Entry 3E4E (X-ray diffraction, 2.60 A resolution); this record covers chain A.

== Chain A ==
Molecule: Cytochrome P450 2E1
Organism: Homo sapiens
Notes: EC 1.14.14.1; fragment: to 493
Reference sequence: P05181 (CP2E1_HUMAN); residue numbers follow UniProt; this construct covers 32-493
Chain sequence (476 residues; numbered 22 to 497; the number before each row is that of its first residue):
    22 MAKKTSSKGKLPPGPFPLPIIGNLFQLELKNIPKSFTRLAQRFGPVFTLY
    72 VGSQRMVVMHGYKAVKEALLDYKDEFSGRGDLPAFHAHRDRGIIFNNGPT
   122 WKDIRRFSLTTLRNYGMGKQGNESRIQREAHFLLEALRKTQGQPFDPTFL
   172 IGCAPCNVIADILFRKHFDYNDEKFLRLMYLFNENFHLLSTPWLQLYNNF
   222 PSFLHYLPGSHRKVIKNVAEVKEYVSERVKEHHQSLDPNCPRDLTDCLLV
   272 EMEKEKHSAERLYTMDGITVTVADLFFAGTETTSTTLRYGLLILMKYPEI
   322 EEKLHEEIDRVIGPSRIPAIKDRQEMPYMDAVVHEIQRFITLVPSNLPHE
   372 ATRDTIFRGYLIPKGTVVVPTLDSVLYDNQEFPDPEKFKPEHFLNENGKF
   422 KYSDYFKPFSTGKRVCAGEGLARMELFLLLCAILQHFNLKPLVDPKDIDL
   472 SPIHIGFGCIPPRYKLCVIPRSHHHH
Disordered / not traced: 22-30, 138-140, 495-497
Differences from the reference sequence: expression tag (22-31, 494-497)
Metal / ion sites: heme Fe: Cys-437 (together with 4-methyl-1H-pyrazole)
Ligand contacts: 4-methyl-1H-pyrazole / heme: Arg-100, Ile-114, Ile-115, Trp-122, Arg-126, Ile-180, Leu-296, Ala-299, Gly-300, Thr-303, Thr-304, Thr-307, Leu-363, Val-364, Asn-367, Leu-368, His-370, Leu-393, Pro-429, Phe-430, Ser-431, Thr-432, Arg-435, Val-436, Cys-437, Ala-438, Gly-439, Leu-442, Ala-443, Phe-478
Curated features (UniProtKB/Swiss-Prot):
  - binding site (substrate): Phe-298 to Thr-303
  - binding site (heme): Cys-437
  - natural variant: Arg-76 (R76H: In allele CYP2E1*2), Val-179 (V179I: In allele CYP2E1*4), Val-389 (V389I: In allele CYP2E1*3)
From the paper describing this entry:
  - binding site for 4-methyl-1H-pyrazole: Ile-115, Ala-299, Thr-303, Leu-368, Phe-478
  - contacts within the chain: Phe-106/Phe-298, His-109/Asp-295 (hydrogen bond), Arg-112/Asp-287 (hydrogen bond), Leu-210/Phe-478
  - mutagenesis - V364L, L368V, F478V: increased catalytic activity on 7-ethoxy-4-trifluoromethylcoumarin (citing earlier work)
  - mutagenesis - L210I, V364L, L368V, F478V: decreased catalytic activity on p-nitrophenol (citing earlier work)
  - specificity-determining residues: Val-364, Leu-368, Phe-478 (citing earlier work)
  - mutagenesis - L210I: unchanged catalytic activity on 7-ethoxy-4-trifluoromethylcoumarin (citing earlier work)
  - mutagenesis - V179I, V389I: unchanged catalytic activity (citing earlier work)
  - mutagenesis - R76H: decreased expression (citing earlier work)
  - disease-associated variants - R76H: decreased expression (citing earlier work)
  - disease-associated variants - V179I, V389I: unchanged catalytic activity (citing earlier work)

== Overview ==
Bound to chain A: 4-methyl-1H-pyrazole / heme. From UniProt: 6 substrate-binding residues and heme-binding
residue Cys-437. The paper reports a binding site for 4-methyl-1H-pyrazole at Ile-115, Ala-299 and Thr-303
among others; L210I, V364L and L368V, among others, reduce catalytic activity on p-nitrophenol; 7
substitutions were tested in all.
Chain A is Cytochrome P450 2E1 (Homo sapiens); the structure, Human cytochrome P450 2E1 in complex with the
inhibitor 4-methylpyrazole, was determined by X-ray diffraction (same publication as 3E6I).
